6SCD - chain A; structure by X-ray diffraction, 1.35 A resolution.

# Chain A
Name: Polyester hydrolase
Source organism: Pseudomonas aestusnigri
UniProt: A0A1H6AD45 (A0A1H6AD45_9PSED); residue numbers follow UniProt; this construct covers 1-304
Sequence (312 residues; row label = number of the first residue in the row):
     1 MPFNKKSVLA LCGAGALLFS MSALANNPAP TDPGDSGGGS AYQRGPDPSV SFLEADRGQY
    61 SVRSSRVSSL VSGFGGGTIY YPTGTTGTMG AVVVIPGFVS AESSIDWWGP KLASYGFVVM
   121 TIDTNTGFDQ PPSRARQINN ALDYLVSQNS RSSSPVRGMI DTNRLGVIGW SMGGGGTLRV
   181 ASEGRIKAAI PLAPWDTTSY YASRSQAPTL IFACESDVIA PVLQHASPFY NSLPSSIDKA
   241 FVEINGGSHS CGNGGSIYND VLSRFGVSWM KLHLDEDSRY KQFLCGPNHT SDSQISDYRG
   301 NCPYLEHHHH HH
Not modelled in the structure: 1-39, 306-312
Construct notes: engineered mutation S250 (Tyr in A0A1H6AD45); expression tag (305-312)
Disulfide bonds: C214-C251, C285-C302
Ion coordination: Na+: T290, D292, I295
Reported in the primary citation:
  - conformationally variable residues (loop rearrangement, order/disorder transition): F98 to S104, D123 to F128, G286 to S291
  - catalytic residues: S171 (from molecular simulation)
  - mutagenesis - S256N: increased catalytic activity on PETb
  - mutagenesis - G254S, Y258N, N259Q: decreased catalytic activity on pNPB
  - mutagenesis - G254S (5-10 degC), S256N (1-3 degC), I257S (1-3 degC), Y258N (5-10 degC), N259Q (5-10 degC): decreased stability

# Overview
The Na+ site is built by T290, D292 and I295. The paper reports the catalytic residue S171; G254S, S256N and
I257S, among others, reduce stability; 5 substitutions were tested in all.
Chain A is Polyester hydrolase (Pseudomonas aestusnigri); the structure, Polyester hydrolase PE-H Y250S mutant
of Pseudomonas aestusnigri, was determined by X-ray diffraction, deposited together with 6SBN.
